Entry 9MN6 (electron microscopy, 2.71 A resolution); this record covers chains N and E of the 5 polymer chains in the assembly.

Chain N:
Molecule: Non-Template Strand DNA
Sequence (66 nucleotides; numbered -4 to 61; the number before each row is that of its first residue; numbers below 1 keep their minus sign (DG-4 is residue -4)):
    -4 GTGTTAGTTA GGGAGTGACT GTTAAAAGTG CATACCGCCA AGAGAAAAGA AAACCCAATT
    56 GTGGCC
Disordered / not traced: -4 to 22, 53-61

Chain E:
Molecule: DNA-directed RNA polymerase, mitochondrial
From: Homo sapiens
Notes: EC 2.7.7.6
Reference sequence: O00411 (RPOM_HUMAN); residue numbers follow UniProt; this construct covers 1-1230
Sequence (1230 residues; each row starts with the number of its first residue):
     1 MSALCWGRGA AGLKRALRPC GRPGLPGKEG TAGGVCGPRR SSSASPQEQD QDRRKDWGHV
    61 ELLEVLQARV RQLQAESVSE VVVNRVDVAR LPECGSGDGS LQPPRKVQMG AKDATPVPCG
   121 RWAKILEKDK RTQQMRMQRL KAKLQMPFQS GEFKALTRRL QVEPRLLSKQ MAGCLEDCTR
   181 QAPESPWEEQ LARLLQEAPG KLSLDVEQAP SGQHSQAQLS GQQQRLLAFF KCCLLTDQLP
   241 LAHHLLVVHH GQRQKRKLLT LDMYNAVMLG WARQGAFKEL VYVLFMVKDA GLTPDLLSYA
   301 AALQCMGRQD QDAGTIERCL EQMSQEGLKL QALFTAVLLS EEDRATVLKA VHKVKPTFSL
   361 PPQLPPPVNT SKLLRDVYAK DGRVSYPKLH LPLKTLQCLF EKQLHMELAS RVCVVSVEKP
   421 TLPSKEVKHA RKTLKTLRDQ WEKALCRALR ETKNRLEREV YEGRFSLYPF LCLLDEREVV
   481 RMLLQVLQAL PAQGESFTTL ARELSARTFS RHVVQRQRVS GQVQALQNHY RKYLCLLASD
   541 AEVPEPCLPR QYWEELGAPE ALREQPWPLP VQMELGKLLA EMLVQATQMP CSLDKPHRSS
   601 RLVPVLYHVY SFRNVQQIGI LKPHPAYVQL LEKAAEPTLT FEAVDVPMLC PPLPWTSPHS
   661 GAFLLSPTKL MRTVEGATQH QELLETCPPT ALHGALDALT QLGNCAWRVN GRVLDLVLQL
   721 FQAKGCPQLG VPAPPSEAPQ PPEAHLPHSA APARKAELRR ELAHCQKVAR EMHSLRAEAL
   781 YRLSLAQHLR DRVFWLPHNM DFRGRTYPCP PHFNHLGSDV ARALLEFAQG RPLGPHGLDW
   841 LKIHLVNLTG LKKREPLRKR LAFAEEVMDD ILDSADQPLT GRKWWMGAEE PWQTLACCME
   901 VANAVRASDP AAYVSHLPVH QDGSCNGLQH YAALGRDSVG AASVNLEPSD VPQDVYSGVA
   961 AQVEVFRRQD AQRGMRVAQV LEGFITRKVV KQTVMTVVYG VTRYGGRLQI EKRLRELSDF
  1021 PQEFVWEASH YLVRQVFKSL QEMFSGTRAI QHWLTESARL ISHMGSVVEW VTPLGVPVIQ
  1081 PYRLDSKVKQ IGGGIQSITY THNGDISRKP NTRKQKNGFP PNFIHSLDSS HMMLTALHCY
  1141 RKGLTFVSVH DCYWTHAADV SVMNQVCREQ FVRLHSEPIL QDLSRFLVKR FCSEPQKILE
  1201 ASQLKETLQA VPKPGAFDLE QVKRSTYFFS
Disordered / not traced: 1-217, 741-756
Curated features (UniProtKB/Swiss-Prot):
  - active site: Asp922, Lys991, Asp1151

Interface between chain N and chain E:
Residue-residue contacts - 13 pairs, chain N then chain E:
  DA36(N) - Val615(E)  hydrogen bond to the base
  DG37(N) - Phe612(E)  base contact
  DG37(N) - Asn614(E)  hydrogen bond to the base
  DA38(N) - Asn614(E)  sugar contact
  DA38(N) - Val615(E)  sugar contact
  DG39(N) - Phe612(E)  base contact
  DA40(N) - Asn614(E)  phosphate contact
  DG44(N) - Trp1026(E)  stacking on the base
  DA45(N) - Tyr1004(E)  base contact
  DA45(N) - Arg1007(E)  base contact
  DA45(N) - His1030(E)  hydrogen bond to the sugar
  DC49(N) - Arg1113(E)  hydrogen bond to the sugar
  DC49(N) - Lys1116(E)  phosphate contact
Interface residues without a listed pair, chain N (11 interface residues in all): DA46, DA48, DC50
Interface residues without a listed pair, chain E (11 interface residues in all): Arg613, Thr1112

Summary:
The chain N/chain E interface involves 11 residues from each chain; the contacts include 4 hydrogen bonds and
1 aromatic stacking contact. Polar contacts include DA36(N)-Val615(E), DG37(N)-Asn614(E) and
DA45(N)-His1030(E). Curated annotation (UniProt) lists 3 active-site residues on chain E.
Here chain N is Non-Template Strand DNA and chain E is DNA-directed RNA polymerase, mitochondrial (Homo
sapiens). Entry 9MN6 (Structure of the human mitochondrial late-stage transcription initiation complex, IC8)
was determined by electron microscopy (same publication as 9MN4, 9MN5, 9MN7, 9MN8, 9MN9 and 9MNA).
